9FWR - chains A and B; structure by X-ray diffraction, 2.29 A resolution.

Chain A:
Protein: Non-structural protein 10
Source organism: Severe acute respiratory syndrome coronavirus 2
Reference sequence: P0DTC1 (R1A_SARS2); residues 1-131 here correspond to UniProt positions 4254-4384 (UniProt number = residue number + 4253)
Amino-acid sequence (131 residues; numbered 1 to 131; the number before each row is that of its first residue):
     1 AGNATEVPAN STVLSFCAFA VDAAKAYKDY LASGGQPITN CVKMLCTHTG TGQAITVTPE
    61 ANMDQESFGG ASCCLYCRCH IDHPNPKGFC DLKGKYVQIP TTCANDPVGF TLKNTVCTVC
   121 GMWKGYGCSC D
Ion coordination: Zn2+ site 1: C74, C77, H83, C90; Zn2+ site 2: C117, C120, C128, C130
Residues lining bound ligands: (4R)-4-phenyl-1,3-oxazolidin-2-one (A1IGL): N3, A4, T5

Chain B:
Protein: Guanine-N7 methyltransferase nsp14
Source organism: Severe acute respiratory syndrome coronavirus 2
Notes: EC 2.1.1.56, 3.1.13.-
Reference sequence: P0DTD1 (R1AB_SARS2); residues 1-289 here correspond to UniProt positions 5926-6214 (UniProt number = residue number + 5925)
Amino-acid sequence (290 residues; row label = number of the first residue in the row; numbering starts at 0):
     0 MAENVTGLFK DCSKVITGLH PTQAPTHLSV DTKFKTEGLC VDIPGIPKDM TYRRLISMMG
    60 FKMNYQVNGY PNMFITREEA IRHVRAWIGF DVEGCHATRE AVGTNLPLQL GFSTGVNLVA
   120 VPTGYVDTPN NTDFSRVSAK PPPGDQFKHL IPLMYKGLPW NVVRIKIVQM LSDTLKNLSD
   180 RVVFVLWAHG FELTSMKYFV KIGPERTCCL CDRRATCFST ASDTYACWHH SIGFDYVYNP
   240 FMIDVQQWGF TGNLQSNHDL YCQVHGNAHV ASCDAIMTRC LAVHECFVKR
Unresolved in the structure: 0-2, 288-289
Construct notes: initiating methionine (0)
Ion coordination: Mg2+: D90, E92, D273; Zn2+ site 1: C207, C210, C226, H229; Zn2+ site 2: H257, C261, H264, C279
Residues lining bound ligands: (4R)-4-phenyl-1,3-oxazolidin-2-one (A1IGL): D10, I15, T16, G17, L18, L27, S28, V29, D30, T31, K34, R53
Swiss-Prot annotation at these positions:
  - active site: D90, E92, E191, H268, D273
  - binding site (Mg(2+)): D90, E92, E191, H268, D273
  - binding site (Zn(2+)): C207, C210, C226, H229, H257, C261, H264, C279

How chain A and chain B interact:
Pairs across the interface - 114 pairs, chain A then chain B:
  A1(A) with K9(B), hydrogen bond (backbone-side chain); V101(B); G102(B)
  G2(A) with D10(B)
  N3(A) with K9(B); D10(B), hydrogen bond (backbone-backbone)
  A4(A) with V4(B), hydrophobic; T5(B); K9(B); L27(B)
  T5(A) with F8(B), hydrogen bond (side chain-backbone); D10(B), hydrogen bond (side chain-backbone); P24(B); T25(B), hydrogen bond (backbone-side chain); L27(B); S28(B)
  E6(A) with V4(B); T5(B), hydrogen bond (backbone-backbone); L7(B); T25(B); L27(B)
  V7(A) with N3(B); T5(B)
  P8(A) with N3(B)
  S11(A) with T5(B); K61(B), hydrogen bond
  T12(A) with K61(B); N63(B), hydrogen bond; Y64(B)
  L14(A) with F8(B), hydrophobic
  S15(A) with L7(B); F60(B); K61(B), hydrogen bond (side chain-backbone); M62(B)
  F16(A) with Y64(B), hydrophobic; V66(B), hydrophobic; Y69(B), hydrophobic; I201(B), hydrophobic
  A18(A) with F60(B), hydrophobic; K196(B), hydrogen bond (backbone-side chain)
  F19(A) with F60(B), hydrophobic; M62(B), hydrophobic; L192(B); M195(B); K196(B); V199(B); K200(B); I201(B), hydrogen bond (backbone-backbone)
  A20(A) with I201(B)
  V21(A) with K200(B); I201(B), hydrogen bond (backbone-backbone); F217(B), hydrophobic; Y224(B); Y237(B), hydrophobic
  K25(A) with Y69(B); P203(B)
  A26(A) with Y69(B)
  D29(A) with V66(B); Y69(B), hydrogen bond
  Y30(A) with V66(B), hydrophobic
  S33(A) with Q65(B); V66(B); N67(B), hydrogen bond (side chain-backbone)
  N40(A) with T25(B); H26(B), hydrogen bond (backbone-backbone); L27(B)
  C41(A) with H26(B)
  V42(A) with P20(B); A23(B); T25(B); H26(B); V29(B), hydrophobic
  K43(A) with L38(B); C39(B), hydrogen bond (backbone-backbone)
  M44(A) with P20(B), hydrophobic; C39(B); V40(B); D41(B)
  L45(A) with C39(B), hydrogen bond (backbone-backbone); V40(B)
  T58(A) with D41(B)
  P59(A) with D41(B)
  G69(A) with P20(B)
  A71(A) with T21(B), hydrogen bond (backbone-backbone); Q22(B); A23(B)
  S72(A) with A23(B); P24(B)
  R78(A) with F8(B); P24(B), hydrogen bond (side chain-backbone); T25(B)
  C79(A) with F8(B)
  H80(A) with F8(B); I55(B); D126(B), salt bridge; T131(B)
  I81(A) with K196(B)
  G88(A) with N130(B), hydrogen bond (backbone-side chain)
  F89(A) with N129(B); N130(B)
  C90(A) with N129(B), hydrogen bond (backbone-backbone)
  K93(A) with T21(B); Q22(B); Y51(B); T127(B), hydrogen bond (side chain-backbone); P128(B); N130(B)
  G94(A) with T21(B), hydrogen bond (backbone-backbone); K47(B)
  K95(A) with T21(B)
  Y96(A) with H19(B); P20(B); T21(B); D41(B), hydrogen bond
Interface residues without a listed pair, chain A (48 interface residues in all): G70, C77, H83, L92
Interface residues without a listed pair, chain B (57 interface residues in all): T35, M57, M72, Y124, R205

Summary:
The interface between chain A and chain B involves 48 residues on one side and 57 on the other; the contacts
include 24 hydrogen bonds and 1 salt bridge. Polar pairs include H80(A)-D126(B), A1(A)-K9(B) and T5(A)-F8(B).
(4R)-4-phenyl-1,3-oxazolidin-2-one is bound between chain A and chain B.
Here chain A is Non-structural protein 10 and chain B is Guanine-N7 methyltransferase nsp14, both from Severe
acute respiratory syndrome coronavirus 2. Entry 9FWR (Crystal Structure of SARS-CoV-2 NSP10-NSP14 (ExoN) in
complex with VT00249) was determined by X-ray diffraction together with 9FW2, 9FWH, 9FWI, 9FWJ, 9FWK, 9FWL and
10 further entries from the same study.
